PDB entry 5NOB | X-ray diffraction, 1.85 A resolution | chain A

Chain A:
Molecule: Tankyrase-2
Organism: Homo sapiens
Notes: EC 2.4.2.30
UniProt: Q9H2K2 (TNKS2_HUMAN); residue numbers follow UniProt; this construct covers 946-1162
Sequence (240 residues; each row starts with the number of its first residue):
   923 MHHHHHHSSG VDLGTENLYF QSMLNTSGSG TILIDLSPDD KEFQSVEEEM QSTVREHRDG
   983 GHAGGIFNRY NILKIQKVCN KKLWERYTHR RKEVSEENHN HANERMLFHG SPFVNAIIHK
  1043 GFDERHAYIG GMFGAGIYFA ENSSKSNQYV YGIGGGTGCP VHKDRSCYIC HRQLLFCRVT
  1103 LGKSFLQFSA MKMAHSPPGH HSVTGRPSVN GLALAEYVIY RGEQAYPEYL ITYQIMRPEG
Unresolved in the structure: 923-951, 1112-1114, 1130-1133, 1162
Construct notes: initiating methionine (923); expression tag (924-945)
UniProt features mapped onto this chain:
  - binding site (Zn(2+)): Cys1081, His1084, Cys1089, Cys1092
  - mutagenesis: Met1054 (M1054V: Loss of activity)
Metal / ion sites: Zn2+: Cys1081, His1084, Cys1089, Cys1092
Residues lining bound ligands: 92T (1-[3-[4-(2-chlorophenyl)-5-pyrimidin-4-yl-1,2,4-triazol-3-yl]cyclobutyl]-2-oxidanylidene-3H-benzimidazole-5-carbonitrile): His1031, Gly1032, Ser1033, Pro1034, Phe1035, Ala1038, Ile1039, Gly1043, Phe1044, Asp1045, His1048, Ala1049, Tyr1050, Gly1053, Gly1058, Ile1059, Tyr1060, Tyr1071, Ile1075

Summary:
Bound to chain A: compound 92T. The Zn2+ site is built by Cys1081, His1084, Cys1089 and Cys1092. UniProt lists
4 Zn2+-binding residues and one mutagenesis site.
Chain A is Tankyrase-2 (Homo sapiens); the structure, Crystal structure of human tankyrase 2 in complex with
OD336, was determined by X-ray diffraction, deposited together with 5NSP.
